8YAB - chains B and E of the 5 polymer chains in the assembly; structure by electron microscopy, 3.26 A resolution.

Chain B:
Protein: AP-5 complex subunit beta-1
From: Homo sapiens
UniProt: Q2VPB7 (AP5B1_HUMAN); residue numbers follow UniProt; this construct covers 1-878
Amino-acid sequence (878 residues; row label = number of the first residue in the row):
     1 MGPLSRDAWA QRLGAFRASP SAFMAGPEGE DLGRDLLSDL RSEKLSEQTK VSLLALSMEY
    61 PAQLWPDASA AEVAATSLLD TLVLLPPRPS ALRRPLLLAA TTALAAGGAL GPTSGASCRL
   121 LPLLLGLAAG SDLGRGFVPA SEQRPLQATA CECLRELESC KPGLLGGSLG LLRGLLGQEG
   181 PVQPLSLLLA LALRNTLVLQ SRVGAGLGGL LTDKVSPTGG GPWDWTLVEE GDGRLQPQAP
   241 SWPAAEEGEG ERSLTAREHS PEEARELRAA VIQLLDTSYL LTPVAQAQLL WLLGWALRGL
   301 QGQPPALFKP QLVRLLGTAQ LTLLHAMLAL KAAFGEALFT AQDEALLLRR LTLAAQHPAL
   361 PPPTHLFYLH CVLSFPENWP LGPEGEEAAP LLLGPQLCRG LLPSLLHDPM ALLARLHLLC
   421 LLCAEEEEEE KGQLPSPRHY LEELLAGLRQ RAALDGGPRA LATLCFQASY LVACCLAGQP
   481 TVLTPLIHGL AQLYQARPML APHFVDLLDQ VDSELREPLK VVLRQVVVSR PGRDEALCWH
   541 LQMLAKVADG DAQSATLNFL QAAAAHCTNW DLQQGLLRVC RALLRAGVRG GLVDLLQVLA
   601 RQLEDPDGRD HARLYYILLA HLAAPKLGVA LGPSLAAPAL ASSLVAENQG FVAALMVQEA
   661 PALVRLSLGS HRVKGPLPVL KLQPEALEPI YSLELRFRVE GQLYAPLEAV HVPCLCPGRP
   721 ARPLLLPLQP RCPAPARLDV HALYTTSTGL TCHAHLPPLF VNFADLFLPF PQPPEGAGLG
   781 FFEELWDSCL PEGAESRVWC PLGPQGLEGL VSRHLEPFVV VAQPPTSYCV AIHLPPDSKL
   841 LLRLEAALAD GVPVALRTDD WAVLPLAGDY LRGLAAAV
Disordered / not traced: 1-6, 131-141, 213-222, 230-260, 301-302, 381-393, 427-433, 632-878

Chain E:
Protein: AP-5 complex subunit mu-1
From: Mus musculus
UniProt: Q8BJ63 (AP5M1_MOUSE); residue numbers follow UniProt; this construct covers 1-490
Amino-acid sequence (490 residues; row label = number of the first residue in the row):
     1 MALRAVWLIR HEPGTPLGGT VRFSRRYPTV EKRAKAFNGM TYVPVPEDGP FLRALLFQLR
    61 LLDDDKDFME RRDGCSRINK TSIYGLSVGG EELWPVIAFL RDSMIYASVP LVEQALSPRP
   121 PLISISGVSQ GLELLLGIQD FLYSSQKNDT DLHTKLSQLP DLLLQACPLG TLLDANLQNS
   181 LNSINSVSVT QPQKQPAWKV GAYKGKAQIS ISITETVKCM QYGKQDIADT WQVAGTVACK
   241 CDLEGVMPAV TISLSLPTNG SPLQDIIVHP CVTSLDSAIL TSSSIDTMDD SAFSGPYKFP
   301 FTPPLESFNL CHYTSQVPVP PILGSYHMKE EGVQLKVTVN FKLHESVRNN FEVCEAHIPF
   361 YNRGPITHLE YKASFGQLEV FREKSLLVWI IGQKFPKSME ISLSGTLTFG VKGHNKQPFD
   421 HICIGNTAYI KLNFRIADYT LTGCYADQHS VQVFASGKPK ISAYRKLISS DYYIWNSKAP
   481 APVTYASLLP
Disordered / not traced: 1, 146-150, 188-190, 201-205, 285-290, 364-365

How chain B and chain E interact:
Residue-residue contacts - 101 pairs, chain B then chain E:
  E59(B) - R26(E)
  E59(B) - P28(E)
  P61(B) - P28(E)
  A105(B) - K32(E)
  E152(B) - P168(E)
  E152(B) - L169(E)
  R155(B) - T171(E)  hydrogen bond
  E156(B) - T29(E)
  E156(B) - R33(E)  salt bridge
  E156(B) - L169(E)
  S159(B) - R33(E)
  C160(B) - T29(E)
  Y279(B) - T302(E)  hydrogen bond
  L280(B) - K194(E)
  L280(B) - Q195(E)
  L280(B) - P196(E)  hydrophobic
  L280(B) - A197(E)  hydrogen bond (backbone-backbone)
  T282(B) - L173(E)  hydrogen bond (side chain-backbone)
  T282(B) - D174(E)
  T282(B) - A197(E)
  T282(B) - W198(E)
  P283(B) - W198(E)
  P283(B) - P270(E)  hydrophobic
  V284(B) - Q130(E)
  V284(B) - E133(E)
  V284(B) - L172(E)  hydrophobic
  V284(B) - A175(E)  hydrophobic
  A287(B) - Q130(E)
  Q288(B) - A2(E)
  Q288(B) - Q130(E)  hydrogen bond
  Q288(B) - T171(E)
  W291(B) - E113(E)
  W291(B) - S124(E)  hydrogen bond (side chain-backbone)
  R314(B) - T273(E)
  R314(B) - S274(E)
  G317(B) - V268(E)
  G317(B) - L275(E)
  T318(B) - V268(E)
  A319(B) - I267(E)  hydrophobic
  Q320(B) - E133(E)  hydrogen bond
  Q320(B) - P270(E)
  L321(B) - S129(E)  hydrogen bond (backbone-side chain)
  L321(B) - L132(E)  hydrophobic
  L321(B) - L136(E)  hydrophobic
  T322(B) - S129(E)  hydrogen bond (backbone-side chain)
  T322(B) - E133(E)
  H325(B) - L122(E)
  H325(B) - I123(E)  hydrogen bond (side chain-backbone)
  H325(B) - S124(E)
  H325(B) - I125(E)
  H325(B) - S129(E)
  L328(B) - I123(E)
  R350(B) - L275(E)
  R350(B) - I279(E)
  R350(B) - L280(E)
  L353(B) - I267(E)  hydrophobic
  L353(B) - S283(E)
  H357(B) - I267(E)
  A359(B) - H312(E)
  L360(B) - I267(E)  hydrophobic
  P361(B) - L136(E)  hydrophobic
  P363(B) - F99(E)  hydrophobic
  L366(B) - K80(E)
  L366(B) - T81(E)
  F367(B) - T81(E)
  F367(B) - V128(E)  hydrophobic
  H370(B) - K80(E)  hydrogen bond
  H370(B) - T81(E)  hydrogen bond
  H370(B) - L122(E)
  S404(B) - T484(E)
  M410(B) - N79(E)
  M410(B) - T81(E)
  M410(B) - S82(E)
  M410(B) - Y84(E)
  A414(B) - K80(E)
  L434(B) - P490(E)
  Y440(B) - V483(E)
  Y440(B) - T484(E)  hydrogen bond (side chain-backbone)
  Y440(B) - Y485(E)  hydrogen bond (side chain-backbone)
  L454(B) - F419(E)  hydrophobic
  L454(B) - H421(E)
  G457(B) - F419(E)
  R459(B) - K66(E)  hydrogen bond (side chain-backbone)
  R459(B) - D67(E)  hydrogen bond (side chain-backbone)
  R459(B) - D73(E)
  L461(B) - H421(E)
  T463(B) - D73(E)
  Q467(B) - G74(E)  hydrogen bond (side chain-backbone)
  Q467(B) - R77(E)  hydrogen bond (side chain-backbone)
  Q467(B) - I78(E)
  Y470(B) - C75(E)
  Y470(B) - I78(E)  hydrophobic
  L471(B) - I78(E)  hydrophobic
  P502(B) - F68(E)  hydrophobic
  H503(B) - F68(E)
  D506(B) - F68(E)
  D506(B) - E70(E)
  D506(B) - C75(E)  hydrogen bond
  L507(B) - C75(E)
  Q510(B) - C75(E)
  Q510(B) - S76(E)
Other interface residues (no listed pair), chain B (70 interface residues in all): M58, Y60, A106, L281, A285, L315, L323, A329, P358, L402, L405, L406, L413, P435, R451, D455, G456
Other interface residues (no listed pair), chain E (71 interface residues in all): S126, A234, D265, I266, H269, D276, F301, P482, L488

Summary:
The interface between chain B and chain E involves 70 residues on one side and 71 on the other, with 19
hydrogen bonds and 1 salt bridge. Polar pairs include E156(B)-R33(E), R155(B)-T171(E) and Y279(B)-T302(E).
Chain B is AP-5 complex subunit beta-1 (Homo sapiens) and chain E is AP-5 complex subunit mu-1 (Mus musculus);
the structure, AP5 complex bound to SPG11-SPG15, was determined by electron microscopy together with 8YAD and
8YAH from the same study.
